Entry 6RTT (X-ray diffraction, 1.65 A resolution); this record covers chains A and B.

== Chain A (and B) ==
Molecule: Semialdehyde dehydrogenase Pcd
From: Streptomyces clavuligerus ATCC 27064
Notes: chain B of this document is another copy of the same molecule, construct and numbering; everything in this record applies to it too
UniProtKB: O85725 (O85725_STRC2); numbering as in UniProt (aligned over 1-512)
Amino-acid sequence (512 residues; row label = number of the first residue in the row):
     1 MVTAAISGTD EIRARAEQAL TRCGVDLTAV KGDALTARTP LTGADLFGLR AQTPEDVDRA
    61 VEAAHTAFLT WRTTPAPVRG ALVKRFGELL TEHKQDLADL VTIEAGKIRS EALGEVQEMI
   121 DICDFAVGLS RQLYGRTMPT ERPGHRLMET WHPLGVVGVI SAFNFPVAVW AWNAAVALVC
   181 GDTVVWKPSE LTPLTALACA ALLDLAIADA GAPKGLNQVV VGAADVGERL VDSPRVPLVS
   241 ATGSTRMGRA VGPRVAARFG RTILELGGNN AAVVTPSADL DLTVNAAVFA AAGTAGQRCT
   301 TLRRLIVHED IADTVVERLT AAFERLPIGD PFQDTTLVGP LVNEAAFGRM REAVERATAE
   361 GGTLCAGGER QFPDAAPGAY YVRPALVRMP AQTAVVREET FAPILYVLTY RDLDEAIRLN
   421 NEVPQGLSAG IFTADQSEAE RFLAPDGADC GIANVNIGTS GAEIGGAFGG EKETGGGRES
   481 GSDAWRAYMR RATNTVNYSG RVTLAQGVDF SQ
Unresolved in the structure: 1-3, 512 (chain B: 1-5, 505-512)
Differences from the reference sequence: engineered mutation Thr-140 (Ser in O85725), Thr-503 (Ala in O85725)
Ligand contacts:
  - pyridine-2-carboxylic acid (6PC), molecule 1: Glu-118, Phe-165, Val-169, Trp-172, Arg-298, Cys-299, Thr-300, Ser-460, Phe-468
  - pyridine-2-carboxylic acid (6PC), molecule 2: Ala-162, Phe-163, Asn-164, Gly-243, Ser-244, Cys-299, Glu-399, Phe-401
  - pyridine-2-carboxylic acid (6PC), molecule 3: Val-423, Pro-424, Lys-472, Glu-473

== Interface between chain A and chain B ==
Residue-residue contacts (137):
  Arg-72(A) / Pro-445(B)
  Arg-72(A) / Asp-446(B)
  Thr-73(A) / Asp-446(B)
  Arg-136(A) / Ser-482(B)  hydrogen bond
  Arg-136(A) / Asp-483(B)  salt bridge
  Met-138(A) / Gly-465(B)
  Thr-140(A) / Glu-463(B)  hydrogen bond
  Glu-141(A) / Glu-463(B)  hydrogen bond (backbone-side chain)
  Arg-142(A) / Ile-457(B)
  Arg-142(A) / Gly-461(B)
  Arg-142(A) / Ala-462(B)  hydrogen bond (side chain-backbone)
  Arg-142(A) / Glu-463(B)  salt bridge
  His-145(A) / Ile-457(B)
  Leu-147(A) / Glu-463(B)
  Glu-149(A) / Ser-482(B)  hydrogen bond
  His-152(A) / Leu-443(B)
  His-152(A) / Ala-444(B)
  His-152(A) / Pro-445(B)
  Pro-153(A) / Pro-445(B)
  Arg-249(A) / Phe-259(B)
  Gly-252(A) / Ala-256(B)
  Pro-253(A) / Pro-253(B)
  Pro-253(A) / Ala-256(B)
  Pro-253(A) / Ala-257(B)  hydrophobic
  Ala-256(A) / Arg-249(B)  hydrogen bond (backbone-side chain)
  Ala-256(A) / Gly-252(B)
  Ala-256(A) / Pro-253(B)
  Ala-257(A) / Arg-249(B)
  Ala-257(A) / Pro-253(B)  hydrophobic
  Phe-259(A) / Thr-245(B)
  Phe-259(A) / Arg-249(B)
  Phe-259(A) / Leu-266(B)  hydrophobic
  Phe-259(A) / Lys-472(B)
  Phe-259(A) / Glu-473(B)
  Leu-266(A) / Phe-259(B)  hydrophobic
  Leu-282(A) / Gly-500(B)
  Leu-282(A) / Arg-501(B)
  Leu-282(A) / Val-502(B)  hydrophobic
  Asn-285(A) / Val-502(B)
  Asn-285(A) / Leu-504(B)
  Leu-443(A) / His-152(B)
  Leu-443(A) / Asn-494(B)
  Pro-445(A) / Arg-72(B)
  Pro-445(A) / His-152(B)
  Pro-445(A) / Pro-153(B)
  Pro-445(A) / Arg-490(B)  hydrogen bond (backbone-side chain)
  Asp-446(A) / Arg-72(B)
  Asp-446(A) / Thr-73(B)
  Ala-448(A) / Arg-490(B)
  Asp-449(A) / Arg-490(B)
  Gly-451(A) / Arg-491(B)
  Gly-451(A) / Ala-492(B)
  Gly-451(A) / Thr-493(B)  hydrogen bond (backbone-backbone)
  Ile-452(A) / Thr-493(B)
  Ala-453(A) / Thr-493(B)  hydrogen bond (backbone-backbone)
  Ala-453(A) / Asn-494(B)  hydrogen bond (backbone-side chain)
  Ala-453(A) / Thr-495(B)
  Asn-454(A) / Thr-493(B)
  Asn-454(A) / Asn-494(B)
  Asn-454(A) / Thr-495(B)  hydrogen bond (side chain-backbone)
  Val-455(A) / Thr-495(B)  hydrogen bond (backbone-backbone)
  Val-455(A) / Val-496(B)
  Val-455(A) / Asn-497(B)  hydrogen bond (backbone-backbone)
  Asn-456(A) / Asn-497(B)  hydrogen bond (backbone-side chain)
  Ile-457(A) / Arg-142(B)
  Ile-457(A) / Thr-495(B)
  Gly-461(A) / Arg-142(B)
  Gly-461(A) / Thr-495(B)
  Ala-462(A) / Arg-142(B)  hydrogen bond (backbone-side chain)
  Glu-463(A) / Thr-140(B)  hydrogen bond
  Glu-463(A) / Glu-141(B)  hydrogen bond (side chain-backbone)
  Glu-463(A) / Arg-142(B)  salt bridge
  Glu-463(A) / Leu-147(B)
  Gly-465(A) / Met-138(B)
  Ala-467(A) / Arg-491(B)
  Ala-467(A) / Thr-493(B)  hydrogen bond (backbone-side chain)
  Glu-471(A) / Arg-490(B)
  Lys-472(A) / Phe-259(B)
  Glu-473(A) / Phe-259(B)
  Arg-478(A) / Arg-491(B)  hydrogen bond (side chain-backbone)
  Ser-482(A) / Arg-136(B)  hydrogen bond
  Ser-482(A) / Glu-149(B)  hydrogen bond
  Ser-482(A) / Arg-491(B)  hydrogen bond
  Asp-483(A) / Arg-136(B)  salt bridge
  Asp-483(A) / Arg-491(B)  salt bridge
  Arg-486(A) / Asp-483(B)  salt bridge
  Arg-490(A) / Pro-445(B)  hydrogen bond (side chain-backbone)
  Arg-490(A) / Asp-449(B)
  Arg-490(A) / Glu-471(B)
  Arg-491(A) / Gly-451(B)
  Arg-491(A) / Ala-467(B)
  Arg-491(A) / Arg-478(B)  hydrogen bond (backbone-side chain)
  Arg-491(A) / Ser-482(B)  hydrogen bond
  Arg-491(A) / Asp-483(B)  salt bridge
  Ala-492(A) / Gly-451(B)
  Thr-493(A) / Gly-451(B)  hydrogen bond (backbone-backbone)
  Thr-493(A) / Ile-452(B)
  Thr-493(A) / Ala-453(B)  hydrogen bond (backbone-backbone)
  Thr-493(A) / Asn-454(B)
  Thr-493(A) / Ala-467(B)  hydrogen bond (side chain-backbone)
  Asn-494(A) / Leu-443(B)
  Asn-494(A) / Ala-453(B)  hydrogen bond (side chain-backbone)
  Asn-494(A) / Asn-454(B)
  Thr-495(A) / Ala-453(B)
  Thr-495(A) / Asn-454(B)  hydrogen bond (backbone-side chain)
  Thr-495(A) / Val-455(B)  hydrogen bond (backbone-backbone)
  Thr-495(A) / Ile-457(B)
  Thr-495(A) / Gly-461(B)
  Val-496(A) / Val-455(B)
  Asn-497(A) / Val-455(B)  hydrogen bond (backbone-backbone)
  Asn-497(A) / Asn-456(B)  hydrogen bond (side chain-backbone)
  Arg-501(A) / Leu-282(B)
  Val-502(A) / Leu-282(B)
  Val-502(A) / Asn-285(B)
  Thr-503(A) / Phe-289(B)
  Leu-504(A) / Asn-285(B)
  Leu-504(A) / Phe-289(B)  hydrophobic
  Ala-505(A) / Phe-289(B)
  Ala-505(A) / Leu-337(B)  hydrophobic
  Gln-506(A) / Ile-108(B)
  Gln-506(A) / Ser-110(B)  hydrogen bond
  Gln-506(A) / Asp-334(B)  hydrogen bond (side chain-backbone)
  Gln-506(A) / Thr-336(B)  hydrogen bond (side chain-backbone)
  Gln-506(A) / Leu-337(B)
  Val-508(A) / Phe-289(B)
  Asp-509(A) / Asn-285(B)  hydrogen bond
  Asp-509(A) / Arg-325(B)
  Phe-510(A) / Val-284(B)
  Phe-510(A) / Asn-285(B)  hydrogen bond (backbone-side chain)
  Phe-510(A) / Val-288(B)  hydrophobic
  Phe-510(A) / Phe-289(B)  hydrophobic
  Phe-510(A) / Ala-322(B)  hydrophobic
  Phe-510(A) / Arg-325(B)
  Phe-510(A) / Leu-326(B)  hydrophobic
  Phe-510(A) / Leu-337(B)  hydrophobic
  Ser-511(A) / Asp-281(B)
  Ser-511(A) / Asn-285(B)
Also at the interface, not in a pair above, chain A (77 interface residues in all): Pro-139, Met-148, Thr-245, Gly-248, Arg-258, Arg-261, Asp-279, Ala-286, Ala-444, Cys-450, Ser-460, Gly-466, Gly-475, Gly-500
Also at the interface, not in a pair above, chain B (82 interface residues in all): Pro-139, His-145, Met-148, Gly-248, Arg-261, Asp-279, Ala-286, Pro-327, Ala-448, Cys-450, Ser-460, Gly-466, Gly-475, Arg-486

== Overview ==
Chain A and chain B form an interface of 77 and 82 residues respectively, with 38 hydrogen bonds and 7 salt
bridges. Polar contacts include Arg-136(A)/Asp-483(B), Arg-142(A)/Glu-463(B) and Asp-483(A)/Arg-491(B). Bound
to chain A: 3 copies of pyridine-2-carboxylic acid.
Chain A and chain B are both Semialdehyde dehydrogenase Pcd (Streptomyces clavuligerus ATCC 27064); the
structure, Piperideine-6-carboxylate dehydrogenase from Streptomyces clavuligerus complexed with picolinic
acid, was determined by X-ray diffraction (same publication as 6RTR, 6RTS and 6RTU).
